Entry 5UWJ (X-ray diffraction, 2.22 A resolution); this record covers chains A and C of the 4 polymer chains in the assembly.

# Chain A
Protein: GTP-binding nuclear protein Ran
Organism: Homo sapiens
Reference sequence: P62826 (RAN_HUMAN); numbering as in UniProt (aligned over 1-216)
Amino-acid sequence (237 residues; row label = number of the first residue in the row; numbers below 1 keep their minus sign (Met-20 is residue -20)):
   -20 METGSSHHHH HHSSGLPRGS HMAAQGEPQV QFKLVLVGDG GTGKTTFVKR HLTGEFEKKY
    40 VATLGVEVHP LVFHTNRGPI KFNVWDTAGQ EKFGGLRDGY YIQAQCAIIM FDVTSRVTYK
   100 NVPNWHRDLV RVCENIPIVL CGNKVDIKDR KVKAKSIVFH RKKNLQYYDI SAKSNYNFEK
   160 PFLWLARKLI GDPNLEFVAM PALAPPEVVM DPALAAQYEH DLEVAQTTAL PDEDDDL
Disordered / not traced: -20 to 8, 188-189
Sequence notes: expression tag (-20 to 0)
Ion coordination: Mg2+: Thr24, Thr42 (together with GMP-PNP)
Ligand contacts: GMP-PNP (GNP; phosphoaminophosphonic acid-guanylate ester): Asp18, Gly19, Gly20, Thr21, Gly22, Lys23, Thr24, Thr25, Phe35, Glu36, Lys37, Lys38, Tyr39, Val40, Ala41, Thr42, Thr66, Ala67, Gly68, Gln69, Asn122, Lys123, Asp125, Ile126, Ser150, Ala151, Lys152
Curated features (UniProtKB/Swiss-Prot):
  - region: Lys37 to Val45 (Switch-I), Gly68 to Gln84 (Switch-II), Asp211 to Leu216 (Interaction with RANBP1)
  - binding site (GTP): Asp18 to Thr25, Glu36 to Thr42, Gly68, Asn122 to Asp125, Ser150 to Lys152
  - site: Gln69 (Essential for GTP hydrolysis)
  - modified residue: Ala2 (N-acetylalanine), Thr24 (Phosphothreonine), Lys37 (N6-acetyllysine), Lys60 (N6-acetyllysine), Lys71 (N6-acetyllysine), Lys99 (N6-acetyllysine), Lys134 (N6-acetyllysine), Lys159 (N6-acetyllysine)
  - cross-link (Glycyl lysine isopeptide (Lys-Gly)): Lys71 (interchain with G-Cter in SUMO2), Lys152 (interchain with G-Cter in SUMO2)

# Chain C
Protein: Exportin-1
Organism: Saccharomyces cerevisiae
Reference sequence: P30822 (XPO1_YEAST); numbering as in UniProt; present here: 1-376, 414-1058
Amino-acid sequence (1024 residues; each row starts with the number of its first residue; note: 37 numbers in that range are skipped by the numbering (no residue carries them; nothing is unmodelled there); numbers below 1 keep their minus sign (Gly-2 is residue -2)):
    -2 GGSMEGILDF SNDLDIALLD QVVSTFYQGS GVQQKQAQEI LTKFQDNPDA WQKADQILQF
    58 STNPQSKFIA LSILDKLITR KWKLLPNDHR IGIRNFVVGM IISMCQDDEV FKTQKNLINK
   118 SDLTLVQILK QEWPQNWPEF IPELIGSSSS SVNVCENNMI VLKLLSEEVF DFSAEQMTQA
   178 KALHLKNSMS KEFEQIFKLC FQVLEQGSSS SLIVATLESL LRYLHWIPYR YIYETNILEL
   238 LSTKFMTSPD TRAITLKCLT EVSNLKIPQD NDLIKRQTVL FFQNTLQQIA TSVMPVTADL
   298 KATYANANGN DQSFLQDLAM FLTTYLARNR ALLESDESLR ELLLNAHQYL IQLSKIEERE
   358 LFKTTLDYWH NLVADLFYE
   414 PLKKHIYEEI CSQLRLVIIE NMVRPEEDLV VENDEGEIVR EFVKESDTIQ LYKSEREVLV
   474 YLTHLNVIDT EEIMISKLAR QIDGSEWSWH NINTLSWAIG SISGTMSEDT EKRFVVTVIK
   534 DLLGLCEQKR GKDNKAVVAS DIMYVVGQYP RFLKAHWNFL RTVILKLFEF MHETHEGVQD
   594 MACDTFIKIV QKCKYHFVIQ QPRESEPFIQ TIIRDIQKTT ADLQPQQVHT FYKACGIIIS
   654 EERSVAERNR LLSDLMQLPN MAWDTIVEQS TANPTLLLDS ETVKIIANII KTNVAVCTSM
   714 GADFYPQLGH IYYNMLQLYR AVSSMISAQV AAEGLIATKT PKVRGLRTIK KEILKLVETY
   774 ISKARNLDDV VKVLVEPLLN AVLEDYMNNV PDARDAEVLN CMTTVVEKVG HMIPQGVILI
   834 LQSVFECTLD MINKDFTEYP EHRVEFYKLL KVINEKSFAA FLELPPAAFK LFVDAICWAF
   894 KHNNRDVEVN GLQIALDLVK NIERMGNVPF ANEFHKNYFF IFVSETFFVL TDSDHKSGFS
   954 KQALLLMKLI SLVYDNKISV PLYQEAEVPQ GTSNQVYLSQ YLANMLSNAF PHLTSEQIAS
  1014 FLSALTKQCK DLVVFKGTLR DFLVQIKEVG GDPTDYLFAE DKENA
Disordered / not traced: -2, 440-460, 1054-1058
Sequence notes: expression tag (-2 to 0); conflict Asp441 (Val in P30822), Gly537 (Asp in P30822), Cys539 (Thr in P30822), Glu540 (Val in P30822), Gln541 (Lys in P30822), Cys1022 (Tyr in P30822)

# How chain A and chain C interact
Pairs across the interface (53):
  Gly44(A) - Gln35(C)
  Val45(A) - Gln35(C)
  Val47(A) - Gln31(C)
  Trp64(A) - Phe23(C)  hydrophobic
  Trp64(A) - Gln31(C)
  Lys71(A) - Asp947(C)  salt bridge
  Gly74(A) - Gln42(C)  hydrogen bond (backbone-side chain)
  Leu75(A) - Phe23(C)  hydrophobic
  Leu75(A) - Gln42(C)
  Asp77(A) - Phe65(C)
  Asp77(A) - Ser69(C)
  Asp77(A) - Lys117(C)  salt bridge
  Gly78(A) - Tyr24(C)  hydrogen bond (backbone-side chain)
  Gly78(A) - Phe65(C)
  Tyr79(A) - Phe23(C)  hydrophobic
  Tyr79(A) - Gln35(C)  hydrogen bond
  Ile81(A) - Tyr24(C)
  Ile81(A) - Gln62(C)
  Ile81(A) - Phe65(C)  hydrophobic
  Gln82(A) - Gln25(C)  hydrogen bond
  Gln82(A) - Gln62(C)
  Asn103(A) - Phe169(C)
  Asn103(A) - Glu172(C)  hydrogen bond
  Arg106(A) - Phe169(C)
  Arg106(A) - Gln173(C)  hydrogen bond
  Arg110(A) - Leu120(C)
  Arg110(A) - Leu161(C)
  Arg110(A) - Glu164(C)  salt bridge
  Arg110(A) - Glu165(C)  salt bridge
  Val111(A) - Phe65(C)  hydrophobic
  Val111(A) - Asn113(C)
  Glu113(A) - Asn116(C)  hydrogen bond
  His139(A) - Glu357(C)  salt bridge
  Arg140(A) - Met317(C)
  Arg140(A) - Lys360(C)
  Arg140(A) - Thr361(C)  hydrogen bond
  Arg140(A) - Asp364(C)  salt bridge
  Lys141(A) - Lys254(C)  hydrogen bond (backbone-side chain)
  Lys141(A) - Glu258(C)  salt bridge
  Lys141(A) - Met317(C)
  Asn143(A) - Lys254(C)  hydrogen bond
  Asn143(A) - Ser310(C)
  Asn143(A) - Gln313(C)  hydrogen bond
  Asn143(A) - Asp314(C)  hydrogen bond
  Gln145(A) - Glu355(C)
  Tyr146(A) - Glu357(C)
  Lys167(A) - Ala304(C)
  Lys167(A) - Gln309(C)  hydrogen bond
  Pro172(A) - Ala302(C)
  Pro172(A) - Asn303(C)
  Thr206(A) - Ile749(C)
  Ala208(A) - Lys752(C)
  Glu212(A) - Arg757(C)
Other interface residues (no listed pair), chain A (39 interface residues in all): Leu43, Gln69, Arg76, Val96, Lys99, Asn100, Pro102, Lys130, Ala133, Lys134, Asp213
Other interface residues (no listed pair), chain C (47 interface residues in all): Leu38, Thr39, Ile66, Lys73, Thr257, Asn261, Gln463, Arg898, Lys949

# Overview
39 residues of chain A and 47 residues of chain C are in contact, with 13 hydrogen bonds and 7 salt bridges.
Among the polar pairs are Lys71(A)-Asp947(C), Asp77(A)-Lys117(C) and Arg110(A)-Glu164(C). Bound to chain A:
GMP-PNP. UniProt lists 23 GTP-binding residues on chain A.
Here chain A is GTP-binding nuclear protein Ran (Homo sapiens) and chain C is Exportin-1 (Saccharomyces
cerevisiae). Entry 5UWJ (Crystal Structure of FMRP NES Peptide in complex with CRM1-Ran-RanBP1) was determined
by X-ray diffraction, deposited together with 5UWH, 5UWI, 5UWO, 5UWP, 5UWQ, 5UWR and 4 further entries.
